Entry 7VL8 (electron microscopy, 2.90 A resolution); this record covers chains A and B of the 5 polymer chains in the assembly.

[Chain A]
Protein: Guanine nucleotide-binding protein G(i) subunit alpha-1
Organism: Homo sapiens
UniProt: P63096 (GNAI1_HUMAN); residue numbers follow UniProt; this construct covers 1-354
Chain sequence (354 residues; row label = number of the first residue in the row):
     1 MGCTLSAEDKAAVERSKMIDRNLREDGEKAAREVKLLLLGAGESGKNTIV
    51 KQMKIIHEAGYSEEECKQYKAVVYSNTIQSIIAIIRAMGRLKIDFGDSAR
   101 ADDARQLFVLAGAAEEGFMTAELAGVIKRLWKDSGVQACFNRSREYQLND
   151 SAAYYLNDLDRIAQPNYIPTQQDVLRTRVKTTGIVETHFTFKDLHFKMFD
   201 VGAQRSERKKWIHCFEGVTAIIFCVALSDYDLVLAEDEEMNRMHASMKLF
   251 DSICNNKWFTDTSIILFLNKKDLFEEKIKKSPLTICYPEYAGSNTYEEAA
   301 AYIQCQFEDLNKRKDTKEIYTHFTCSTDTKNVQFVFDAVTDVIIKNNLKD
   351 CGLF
Disordered / not traced: 1-2, 55-181, 233-239
Construct notes: engineered mutation Asn47 (Ser in P63096), Ala203 (Gly in P63096), Ala245 (Glu in P63096), Ser326 (Ala in P63096)
UniProt features mapped onto this chain:
  - region: Lys35 to Lys46, Thr48 (G1 motif), Asp173 to Thr181 (G2 motif), Phe196 to Gly202, Gln204, Arg205 (G3 motif), Ile265 to Asp272 (G4 motif), Thr324, Cys325, Thr327 to Thr329 (G5 motif)
  - binding site (GTP): Glu43 to Lys46, Thr48, Ser151, Leu175 to Thr181, Asp200 to Gly202, Gln204, Asn269 to Asp272
  - binding site (Mg(2+)): Thr181
  - modified residue: Arg178 (ADP-ribosylarginine), Gln204 (Deamidated glutamine), Cys351 (ADP-ribosylcysteine)
  - lipidation: Gly2 (N-myristoyl glycine), Cys3 (S-palmitoyl cysteine)
  - natural variant: Gly40 (G40C: In NEDHISB; G40R: In NEDHISB), Gly45 (G45D: In NEDHISB), Thr48 (T48I: In NEDHISB; T48K: In NEDHISB), Gln52 (Q52P: In NEDHISB), Ser75 (deletion: In NEDHISB; uncertain significance), Gln172 (deletion: In NEDHISB), Asp173 (D173V: In NEDHISB), Glu186 to Phe189 (deletion: In NEDHISB; uncertain significance), Cys224 (C224Y: In NEDHISB), Lys270 (K270N: In NEDHISB; K270R: In NEDHISB), Asp272 (D272G: In NEDHISB), Val332 (V332E: In NEDHISB; uncertain significance)
  - mutagenesis: Gly42 (G42R: Abolishes switch to an activated conformation and dissociation from beta and gamma subunits upon GTP binding. Abolishes interaction with RGS family members), Glu116 (E116L: Enhances interaction (inactive GDP-bound) with RGS14), Gln147 (Q147L: Enhances interaction (inactive GDP-bound) with RGS14)

[Chain B]
Protein: Guanine nucleotide-binding protein G(I)/G(S)/G(T) subunit beta-1
Organism: Homo sapiens
UniProt: P62873 (GBB1_HUMAN); residue numbers follow UniProt; this construct covers 2-340
Chain sequence (345 residues; numbered -4 to 340; the number before each row is that of its first residue; numbers below 1 keep their minus sign (Gly-4 is residue -4)):
    -4 GPGSSGSELDQLRQEAEQLKNQIRDARKACADATLSQITNNIDPVGRIQM
    46 RTRRTLRGHLAKIYAMHWGTDSRLLVSASQDGKLIIWDSYTTNKVHAIPL
    96 RSSWVMTCAYAPSGNYVACGGLDNICSIYNLKTREGNVRVSRELAGHTGY
   146 LSCCRFLDDNQIVTSSGDTTCALWDIETGQQTTTFTGHTGDVMSLSLAPD
   196 TRLFVSGACDASAKLWDVREGMCRQTFTGHESDINAICFFPNGNAFATGS
   246 DDATCRLFDLRADQELMTYSHDNIICGITSVSFSKSGRLLLAGYDDFNCN
   296 VWDALKADRAGVLAGHDNRVSCLGVTDDGMAVATGSWDSFLKIWN
Disordered / not traced: -4 to 1
Construct notes: expression tag (-4 to 1)
UniProt features mapped onto this chain:
  - modified residue: Ser2 (N-acetylserine), His266 (Phosphohistidine)
  - natural variant: Leu30 (L30F: In MRD42; uncertain significance), Arg52 (R52G: In MRD42), Gly64 (G64V: In MRD42), Asp76 (D76E: In MRD42; D76G: In MRD42), Gly77 (G77S: In MRD42), Lys78 (K78R: In MRD42), Ile80 (I80N: In MRD42; I80T: In MRD42), His91 (H91R: In MRD42; uncertain significance), Ala92 (A92T: In MRD42), Pro94 (P94S: In MRD42), Leu95 (L95P: In MRD42), Arg96 (R96L: In MRD42), 5 further natural variant entries in UniProt

[How chain A and chain B interact]
Residue-residue contacts (49; chain A residue first):
  Val13(A) with Asn88(B)
  Arg15(A) with Val90(B), hydrogen bond (side chain-backbone); His91(B)
  Ser16(A) with Asn88(B); Lys89(B), hydrogen bond (side chain-backbone)
  Ile19(A) with Lys89(B); Ala92(B), hydrophobic
  Asp20(A) with Lys89(B), salt bridge
  Leu23(A) with Gly53(B); Lys78(B); Ile80(B), hydrophobic; Lys89(B)
  Gly27(A) with Leu55(B)
  Thr182(A) with Asn119(B)
  Gly183(A) with Leu117(B); Asp118(B); Asn119(B), hydrogen bond (backbone-side chain)
  Ile184(A) with Trp99(B); Leu117(B), hydrogen bond (backbone-backbone)
  Phe199(A) with Trp99(B), hydrophobic
  Gln204(A) with Leu117(B); Asn119(B); Gly144(B); Tyr145(B), hydrogen bond (side chain-backbone)
  Ser206(A) with Gly144(B); Tyr145(B); Gly162(B), hydrogen bond (side chain-backbone)
  Glu207(A) with Asp186(B); Cys204(B); Asp228(B)
  Lys210(A) with Tyr145(B); Met188(B); Cys204(B); Asp228(B), salt bridge; Asn230(B), hydrogen bond; Asp246(B), salt bridge
  Trp211(A) with Leu117(B), hydrophobic; Tyr145(B)
  His213(A) with Lys57(B); Tyr59(B); Trp332(B)
  Cys214(A) with Tyr59(B); Gln75(B); Trp99(B)
  Phe215(A) with Trp99(B), hydrophobic
  Glu216(A) with Lys57(B); Trp332(B)
  Trp258(A) with Arg314(B); Trp332(B), hydrophobic
Interface residues without a listed pair, chain A (24 interface residues in all): Ala12, Asp26, Lys35
Interface residues without a listed pair, chain B (29 interface residues in all): Met101, His142

[Overview]
The interface between chain A and chain B involves 24 residues on one side and 29 on the other, with 7
hydrogen bonds and 3 salt bridges. Polar contacts include Asp20(A)-Lys89(B), Lys210(A)-Asp228(B) and
Lys210(A)-Asp246(B).
Here chain A is Guanine nucleotide-binding protein G(i) subunit alpha-1 and chain B is Guanine
nucleotide-binding protein G(I)/G(S)/G(T) subunit beta-1, both from Homo sapiens. Entry 7VL8 (Cryo-EM
structure of the Apo CCR1-Gi complex) was determined by electron microscopy, deposited together with 7VL9 and
7VLA.
